Entry 8P9E (X-ray diffraction, 2.25 A resolution); this record covers chains A and B of the 3 polymer chains in the assembly.

== Chain A ==
Name: Isoform 2 of Tumor protein 63
Source organism: Homo sapiens
Reference sequence: Q9H3D4 (P63_HUMAN), isoform Q9H3D4-2; residues 358-416 here correspond to UniProt positions 303-361 (UniProt number = residue number - 55)
Sequence (61 residues; each row starts with the number of its first residue):
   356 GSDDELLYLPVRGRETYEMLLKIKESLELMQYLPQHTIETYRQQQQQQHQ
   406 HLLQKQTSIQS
Not modelled in the structure: 356, 414-416
Construct notes: expression tag (356-357)

== Chain B ==
Name: Tumor protein p73
Source organism: Homo sapiens
Reference sequence: O15350 (P73_HUMAN); residue numbers follow UniProt; this construct covers 351-398
Sequence (50 residues; numbered 349 to 398; the number before each row is that of its first residue):
   349 GSDEDTYYLQVRGRENFEILMKLKESLELMELVPQPLVDSYRQQQQLLQR
Not modelled in the structure: 349-351, 398
Construct notes: expression tag (349-350)

== How chain A and chain B interact ==
Contacting residue pairs - 30 pairs, chain A then chain B:
  Tyr-372(A) with Gln-397(B), hydrogen bond
  Ile-378(A) with Leu-371(B), hydrophobic
  Lys-379(A) with Tyr-389(B); Gln-393(B), hydrogen bond
  Glu-380(A) with Met-378(B); Tyr-389(B); Arg-390(B), salt bridge
  Ser-381(A) with Ser-374(B), hydrogen bond; Leu-375(B); Met-378(B)
  Leu-382(A) with Ser-374(B)
  Glu-383(A) with Tyr-389(B), hydrogen bond
  Leu-384(A) with Met-378(B), hydrophobic; Val-381(B); Val-386(B), hydrophobic; Tyr-389(B), hydrophobic
  Met-385(A) with Ser-374(B)
  Leu-388(A) with Leu-377(B), hydrophobic; Leu-380(B)
  Thr-392(A) with Leu-380(B)
  Ile-393(A) with Leu-377(B), hydrophobic
  Tyr-396(A) with Lys-372(B); Glu-373(B); Glu-376(B), hydrogen bond; Leu-377(B), hydrophobic
  Arg-397(A) with Glu-373(B), salt bridge
  Gln-400(A) with Lys-372(B), hydrogen bond; Glu-376(B), hydrogen bond
  Leu-408(A) with Tyr-356(B), hydrophobic
  Lys-410(A) with Gln-358(B), hydrogen bond
Also at the interface, not in a pair above, chain A (19 interface residues in all): Tyr-387, Gln-403
Also at the interface, not in a pair above, chain B (18 interface residues in all): Leu-385

== In short ==
The interface between chain A and chain B involves 19 residues on one side and 18 on the other, with 8
hydrogen bonds and 2 salt bridges. Among the polar pairs are Glu-380(A)/Arg-390(B), Arg-397(A)/Glu-373(B) and
Tyr-372(A)/Gln-397(B).
Here chain A is Isoform 2 of Tumor protein 63 and chain B is Tumor protein p73, both from Homo sapiens. Entry
8P9E (Crystal structure of wild type p63-p73 heterotetramer (tetramerisation domain) in complex with darpin
1810 F11) was determined by X-ray diffraction (same publication as 8P9C and 8P9D).
